5MHJ - chains B and E of the 4 polymer chains in the assembly; structure by X-ray diffraction, 2.12 A resolution.

# Chain B
Molecule: Major viral transcription factor ICP4
From: Human herpesvirus 1 (strain 17)
Notes: fragment: DNA binding domain
UniProtKB: P08392 (ICP4_HHV11); residues 288-487 here = UniProt positions 288-487
Sequence (201 residues; row label = number of the first residue in the row):
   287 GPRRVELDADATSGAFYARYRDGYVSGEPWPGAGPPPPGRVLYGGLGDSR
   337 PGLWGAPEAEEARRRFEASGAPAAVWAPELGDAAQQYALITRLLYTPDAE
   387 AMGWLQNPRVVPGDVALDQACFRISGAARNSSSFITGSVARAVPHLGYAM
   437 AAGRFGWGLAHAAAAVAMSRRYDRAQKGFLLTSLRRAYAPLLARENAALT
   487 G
Unresolved in the structure: 287-293, 412-418
Sequence notes: expression tag (287)
Reported in the primary citation:
  - conformationally variable residues (order/disorder transition): Gly412 to Ser418

# Chain E
Molecule: 12-nt DNA strand
Sequence (12 nucleotides; each row starts with the number of its first residue):
     1 CCGATCGTCCAC
Unresolved in the structure: 1, 11-12

# How chain B and chain E interact
Pairs across the interface - 10 pairs, chain B then chain E:
  Val425(B) - DT5(E)  phosphate contact
  Met454(B) - DA4(E)  phosphate contact
  Met454(B) - DT5(E)  sugar contact
  Ser455(B) - DT5(E)  phosphate contact
  Ser455(B) - DC6(E)  hydrogen bond to the phosphate
  Arg456(B) - DA4(E)  base contact
  Arg456(B) - DT5(E)  hydrogen bond to the base
  Arg456(B) - DC6(E)  hydrogen bond to the phosphate
  Arg457(B) - DC6(E)  hydrogen bond to the phosphate
  Arg457(B) - DG7(E)  salt bridge to the phosphate
Also at the interface, not in a pair above, chain B (6 interface residues in all): Arg427

# In short
The interface between chain B and chain E involves 6 residues on one side and 4 on the other; the contacts
include 4 hydrogen bonds and 1 salt bridge. Polar contacts include Arg456(B)-DT5(E), Ser455(B)-DC6(E) and
Arg456(B)-DC6(E). The paper reports conformational variability at Gly412(B).
Chain B is Major viral transcription factor ICP4 (Human herpesvirus 1 (strain 17)) and chain E is a 12-nt DNA
strand; the structure, ICP4 DNA-binding domain, lacking intrinsically disordered region, in complex with 12mer
DNA duplex from its own ..., was determined by X-ray diffraction together with 5MHK from the same study.
